PDB entry 6QXT | electron microscopy, 8.90 A resolution (very low resolution: no residue pairs are listed; an interface is given only as per-side residue counts) | chains A and B of the 54 polymer chains in the assembly

Chain A (and B):
Molecule: CRISPR-associated protein Csn2
Source organism: Streptococcus thermophilus
Notes: chain B of this document is another copy of the same molecule, construct and numbering; everything in this record applies to it too
UniProt: G3ECR4 (CSN2_STRTR); numbering as in UniProt (aligned over 1-219)
Amino-acid sequence (219 residues; row label = number of the first residue in the row):
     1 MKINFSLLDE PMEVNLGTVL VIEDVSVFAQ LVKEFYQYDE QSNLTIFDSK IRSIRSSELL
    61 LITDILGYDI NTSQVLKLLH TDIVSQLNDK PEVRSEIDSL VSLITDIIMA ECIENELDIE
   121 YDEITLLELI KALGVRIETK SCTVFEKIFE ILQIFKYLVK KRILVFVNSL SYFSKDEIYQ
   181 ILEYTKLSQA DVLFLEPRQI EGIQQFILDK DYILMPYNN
Disordered / not traced: 219 (chain B: fully traced)
Bound ions: Ca2+ site 1: Glu123 (shared with 1 residue of chain D); Ca2+ site 2: Ala132 (shared with 1 residue of chain D)

How chain A and chain B interact:
At this resolution (9 A) residue pairs are not listed: 8 residues of chain A and 7 of chain B lie at the interface.

In short:
8 residues of chain A and 7 residues of chain B are in contact.
Both chains are CRISPR-associated protein Csn2 (Streptococcus thermophilus). Entry 6QXT (Cas1-Cas2-Csn2-DNA
dimer complex from the Type II-A CRISPR-Cas system) was determined by electron microscopy together with 6QXF
and 6QY3 from the same study.
